7K8Z - chains A and L of the 7 polymer chains in the assembly; structure by electron microscopy, 3.50 A resolution.

[Chain A]
Protein: Spike glycoprotein
From: Severe acute respiratory syndrome coronavirus 2
UniProt: P0DTC2 (SPIKE_SARS2); residue numbers follow UniProt; this construct covers 1-1213
Sequence (1259 residues; each row starts with the number of its first residue):
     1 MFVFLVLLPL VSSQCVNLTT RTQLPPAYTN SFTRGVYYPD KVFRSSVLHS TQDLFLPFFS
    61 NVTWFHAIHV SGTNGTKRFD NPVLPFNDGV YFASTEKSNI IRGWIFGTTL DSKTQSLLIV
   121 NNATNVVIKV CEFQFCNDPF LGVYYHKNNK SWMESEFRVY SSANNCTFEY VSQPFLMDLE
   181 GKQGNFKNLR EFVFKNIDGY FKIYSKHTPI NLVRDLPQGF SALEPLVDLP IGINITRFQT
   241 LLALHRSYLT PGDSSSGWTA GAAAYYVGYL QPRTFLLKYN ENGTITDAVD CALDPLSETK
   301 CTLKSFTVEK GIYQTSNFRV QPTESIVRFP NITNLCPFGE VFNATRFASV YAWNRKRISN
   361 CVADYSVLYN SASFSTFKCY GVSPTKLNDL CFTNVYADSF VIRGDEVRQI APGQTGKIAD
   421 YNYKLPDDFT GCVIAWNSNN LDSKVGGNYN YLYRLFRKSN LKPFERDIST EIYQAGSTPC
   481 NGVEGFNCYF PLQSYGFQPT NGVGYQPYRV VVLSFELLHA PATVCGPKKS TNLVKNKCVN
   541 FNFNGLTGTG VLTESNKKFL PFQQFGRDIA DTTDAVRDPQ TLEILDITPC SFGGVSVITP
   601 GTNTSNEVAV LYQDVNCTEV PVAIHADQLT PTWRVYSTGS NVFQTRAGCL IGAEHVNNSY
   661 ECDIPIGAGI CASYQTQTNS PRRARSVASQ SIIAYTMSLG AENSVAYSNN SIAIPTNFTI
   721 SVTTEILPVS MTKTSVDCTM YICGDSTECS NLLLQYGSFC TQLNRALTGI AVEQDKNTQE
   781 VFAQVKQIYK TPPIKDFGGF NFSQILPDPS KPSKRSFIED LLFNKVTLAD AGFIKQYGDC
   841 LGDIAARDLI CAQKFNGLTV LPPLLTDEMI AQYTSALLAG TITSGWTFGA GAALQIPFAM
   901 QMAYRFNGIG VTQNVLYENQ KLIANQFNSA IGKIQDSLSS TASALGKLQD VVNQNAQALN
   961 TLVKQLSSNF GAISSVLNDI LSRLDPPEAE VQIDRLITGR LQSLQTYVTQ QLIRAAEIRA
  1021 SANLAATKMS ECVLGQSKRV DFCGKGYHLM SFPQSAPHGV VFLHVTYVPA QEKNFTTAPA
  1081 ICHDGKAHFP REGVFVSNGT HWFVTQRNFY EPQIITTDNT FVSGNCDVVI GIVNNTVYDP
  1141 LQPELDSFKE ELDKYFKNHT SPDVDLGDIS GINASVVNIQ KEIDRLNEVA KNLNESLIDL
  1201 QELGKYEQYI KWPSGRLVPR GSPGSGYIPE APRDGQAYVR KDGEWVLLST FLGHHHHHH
Unresolved in the structure: 1-26, 70-81, 114-115, 144-164, 173-185, 243-262, 443-447, 471-489, 502, 621-640, 677-689, 812, 828-854, 1148-1259
Cystine bridges: Cys291-Cys301, Cys336-Cys361, Cys379-Cys432, Cys391-Cys525, Cys538-Cys590, Cys617-Cys649, Cys662-Cys671, Cys738-Cys760, Cys743-Cys749, Cys1032-Cys1043, Cys1082-Cys1126
Covalent attachments: N-acetylglucosamine (NAG) linked to Asn61, Asn122, Asn165, Asn234, Asn282, Asn331, Asn603, Asn616, Asn657, Asn709, Asn717, Asn801, Asn1074, Asn1098, Asn1134; glycan linked to Asn343
Construct notes: conflict Glu607 (Gln in P0DTC2), Pro986 (Lys in P0DTC2), Pro987 (Val in P0DTC2); expression tag (1214-1259)
UniProt features mapped onto this chain:
  - region: Asn280 to Cys301 (Putative superantigen), Arg403 to Asp405 (Integrin-binding motif), Asn448 to Phe456 (Immunodominant HLA epitope recognized by the CD8+), Pro681 to Ala684 (Putative superantigen), Ser816 to Tyr837 (Fusion peptide 1), Lys835 to Phe855 (Fusion peptide 2), Asp1163 to Glu1202 (Heptad repeat 2)
  - site (Cleavage): Arg685, Ser686, Arg815, Ser816
  - glycosylation: Asn17 (N-linked (GlcNAc...) (complex) asparagine), Asn61 (N-linked (GlcNAc...) (hybrid) asparagine), Asn74 (N-linked (GlcNAc...) (complex) asparagine), Asn122 (N-linked (GlcNAc...) (hybrid) asparagine), Asn149 (N-linked (GlcNAc...) (complex) asparagine), Asn165 (N-linked (GlcNAc...) (complex) asparagine), Asn234 (N-linked (GlcNAc...) (high mannose) asparagine), Asn282 (N-linked (GlcNAc...) (complex) asparagine), Thr323 (O-linked (GalNAc) threonine), Ser325 (O-linked (HexNAc...) serine), Asn331 (N-linked (GlcNAc...) (complex) asparagine), Asn343 (N-linked (GlcNAc...) (complex) asparagine), Asn603 (N-linked (GlcNAc...) (hybrid) asparagine), Asn616 (N-linked (GlcNAc...) (complex) asparagine), Asn657 (N-linked (GlcNAc...) (complex) asparagine), Thr676 (O-linked (GlcNAc...) threonine), Thr678 (O-linked (GlcNAc...) threonine), Asn709 (N-linked (GlcNAc...) (high mannose) asparagine), Asn717 (N-linked (GlcNAc...) (hybrid) asparagine), Asn801 (N-linked (GlcNAc...) (hybrid) asparagine) and 6 more in UniProt
  - natural variant: Leu5 (L5F: In strain: Iota/B.1.526), Ser13 (S13I: In strain: Epsilon/B.1.427/B.1.429), Leu18 (L18F: In strain: Beta/B.1.351, Gamma/P.1 and 1 more), Thr19 (T19I: In strain: Omicron/BQ.1.1, Omicron/XBB.1.5 and 1 more; T19R: In strain: Delta/B.1.617.2, Omicron/BA.2 and 4 more), Thr20 (T20N: In strain: Gamma/P.1), Leu24 to Ala27 (sequence variant, change not given here; In strain: Omicron/BA.2, Omicron/BA.2.12.1 and 6 more), Pro26 (P26S: In strain: Gamma/P.1), Gln52 (Q52H: In strain: Omicron/EG.5.1), Ala67 (A67V: In strain: Eta/B.1.525, Omicron/BA.1), His69 to Val70 (deletion: In strain: Alpha/B.1.1.7, Eta/B.1.525 and 5 more), Gly75 (G75V: In strain: Lambda/C.37), Thr76 (T76I: In strain: Lambda/C.37), 82 further natural variant entries in UniProt
  - mutagenesis: His69 to Val70 (Increased incorporation of cleaved spike into virions), Asn121 (N121Q: Partial loss of biliverdin affinity), Arg190 (R190K: Partial loss of biliverdin affinity), Asn234 (N234Q: Increased resistance to neutralizing antibodies), Asn331 (N331Q: Reduced viral infectivity), Asn343 (N343Q: Reduced viral infectivity), Leu452 (L452R: Increased resistance to neutralizing antibodies. Decreases HLA binding to NF9 epitope. Increased binding affinity to human ACE2), Tyr453 (Y453F: Decreased HLA binding to NF9 epitope. Increased binding affinity to human ACE2), Ala475 (A475V: Increased resistance to neutralizing antibodies), Val483 (V483A: Increased resistance to neutralizing antibodies), Glu484 (E484D: Increased replication in human TMEM106B overexpressing cells), Phe490 (F490L: Increased resistance to neutralizing antibodies and human covalescent sera neutralization), 14 further mutagenesis entries in UniProt
From the paper describing this entry:
  - mutagenesis - R346S, N439K, N440K: decreased binding to C135
  - post-translational modification sites: Asn343

[Chain L]
Protein: C135 Fab Light Chain
From: Homo sapiens
Notes: antibody fragment or engineered binder
Sequence (214 residues; each row starts with the number of its first residue):
     1 DIQMTQSPST LSASVGDRVT ITCRASQSIS NWLAWFQQKP GKAPKLLIYE ASSLESGVPS
    61 RFSGSGSGTE FTLTISSLQP DDFATYYCQQ YNSYPWTFGQ GTKVEIKRTV AAPSVFIFPP
   121 SDEQLKSGTA SVVCLLNNFY PREAKVQWKV DNALQSGNSQ ESVTEQDSKD STYSLSSTLT
   181 LSKADYEKHK VYACEVTHQG LSSPVTKSFN RGEC
Unresolved in the structure: 107-214
Cystine bridges: Cys23-Cys88

[Interface between chain A and chain L]
Residue-residue contacts (6):
  Thr345(A) with Asn92(L); Ser93(L); Tyr94(L)
  Arg346(A) with Trp32(L); Tyr91(L), hydrogen bond (side chain-backbone); Asn92(L), hydrogen bond (side chain-backbone)
Also at the interface, not in a pair above, chain A (4 interface residues in all): Leu441, Asn450

[In short]
Chain A and chain L form an interface of 4 and 5 residues respectively; the contacts include 2 hydrogen bonds.
Among the polar pairs are Arg346(A)-Tyr91(L) and Arg346(A)-Asn92(L). From the paper: R346S, N439K and N440K of
chain A reduce binding to C135; a modification site at Asn343(A).
Chain A is Spike glycoprotein (Severe acute respiratory syndrome coronavirus 2) and chain L is C135 Fab Light
Chain (Homo sapiens); the structure, Structure of the SARS-CoV-2 S 2P trimer in complex with the human
neutralizing antibody Fab fragment ..., was determined by electron microscopy (same publication as 7K8O, 7K8P,
7K8R, 7K8S, 7K8V and 7K8W).
